Entry 7M50 (X-ray diffraction, 2.31 A resolution); this record covers chains D and V of the 39 polymer chains in the assembly.

== Chain D ==
Protein: Coat protein
From: Satellite tobacco mosaic virus
Reference sequence: P17574 (COAT_STMV); residues 1-159 here = UniProt positions 1-159
Amino-acid sequence (159 residues; row label = number of the first residue in the row):
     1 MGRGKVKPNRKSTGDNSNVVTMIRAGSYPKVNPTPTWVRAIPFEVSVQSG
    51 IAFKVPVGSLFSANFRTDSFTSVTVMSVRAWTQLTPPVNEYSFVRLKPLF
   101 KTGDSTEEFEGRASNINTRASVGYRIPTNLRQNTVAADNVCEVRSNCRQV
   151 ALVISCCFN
Disordered / not traced: 1-15

== Chain V ==
Molecule: 8-nt RNA strand
From: Satellite tobacco mosaic virus
Sequence (8 nucleotides; row label = number of the first residue in the row):
   163 AAAAAAAA
Disordered / not traced: 170

== Chain D / chain V interface ==
Pairs across the interface (6):
  Asn-16(D) / A163(V)  sugar contact
  Asn-16(D) / A164(V)  sugar contact
  Ser-17(D) / A164(V)  phosphate contact
  Ser-17(D) / A165(V)  hydrogen bond to the phosphate
  Val-19(D) / A165(V)  sugar contact
  Thr-21(D) / A165(V)  phosphate contact
Other interface residues (no listed pair), chain D (7 interface residues in all): Asn-18, Val-20, Arg-24
Other interface residues (no listed pair), chain V (5 interface residues in all): A166, A167

== Overview ==
7 residues of chain D and 5 residues of chain V are in contact; the contacts include 1 hydrogen bond. The
hydrogen-bonded pair is Ser-17(D)/A165(V).
Here chain D is Coat protein and chain V is an 8-nt RNA strand, both from Satellite tobacco mosaic virus.
Entry 7M50 (Crystallographic structure of a cubic crystal form of STMV grown from ammonium sulfate) was
determined by X-ray diffraction (same publication as 5BKL, 5BKN, 7M2T, 7M2V, 7M3T and 7M57).
